Entry 7Z2C (electron microscopy, 4.10 A resolution (low resolution: residue-level contacts below are approximate; hydrogen-bond / salt-bridge calls are withheld)); this record covers chains A and H of the 3 polymer chains in the assembly.

# Chain A
Name: Detyrosinated tubulin alpha-1B chain
From: Sus scrofa
UniProt: Q2XVP4 (TBA1B_PIG); numbering as in UniProt; present here: 1-37, 47-437
Chain sequence (428 residues; row label = number of the first residue in the row; note: 9 numbers in that range are skipped by the numbering (no residue carries them; nothing is unmodelled there)):
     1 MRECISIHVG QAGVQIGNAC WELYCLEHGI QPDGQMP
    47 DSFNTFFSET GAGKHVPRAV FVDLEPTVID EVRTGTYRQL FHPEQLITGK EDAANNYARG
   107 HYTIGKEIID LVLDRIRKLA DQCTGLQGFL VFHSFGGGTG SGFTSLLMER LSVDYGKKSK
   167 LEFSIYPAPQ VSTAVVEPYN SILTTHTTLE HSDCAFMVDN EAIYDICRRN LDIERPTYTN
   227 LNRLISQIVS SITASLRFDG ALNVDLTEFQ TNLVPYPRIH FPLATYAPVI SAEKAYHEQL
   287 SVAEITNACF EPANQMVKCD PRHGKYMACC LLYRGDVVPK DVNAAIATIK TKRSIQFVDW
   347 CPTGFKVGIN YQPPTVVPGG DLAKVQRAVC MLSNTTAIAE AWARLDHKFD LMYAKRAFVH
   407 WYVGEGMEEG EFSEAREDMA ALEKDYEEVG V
Residues lining bound ligands: GTP (guanosine-5'-triphosphate): G10, Q11, A12, Q15, D69, E71, D98, A99, A100, N101, S140, G143, G144, T145, G146, I171, T179, E183, N206, Y224, L227, N228, I231
Curated features (UniProtKB/Swiss-Prot):
  - motif: M1 to C4 (MREC motif)
  - active site: E254
  - binding site (GTP): G10, Q11, A12, Q15, E71, A99, S140, G143, G144, T145, G146, T179, E183, N206, Y224, N228, L252
  - binding site (Mg(2+)): E71
  - modified residue: S48 (Phosphoserine), S232 (Phosphoserine), Y282 (3'-nitrotyrosine), R339 (Omega-N-methylarginine)
  - cross-link (Glycyl lysine isopeptide (Lys-Gly)): K326 (interchain with G-Cter in ubiquitin), K370 (interchain with G-Cter in ubiquitin)

# Chain H
Name: Tubulin beta chain
From: Sus scrofa
UniProt: P02554 (TBB_PIG); the author numbering skips numbers that UniProt does not, so the offset changes along the chain: 1-44 = UniProt 1-44; 47-360 = UniProt 45-358; 369-436 = UniProt 359-426
Chain sequence (426 residues; each row starts with the number of its first residue; note: 10 numbers in that range are skipped by the numbering (no residue carries them; nothing is unmodelled there)):
     1 MREIVHIQAG QCGNQIGAKF WEVISDEHGI DPTGSYHGDS DLQL
    47 ERINVYYNEA AGNKYVPRAI LVDLEPGTMD SVRSGPFGQI FRPDNFVFGQ SGAGNNWAKG
   107 HYTEGAELVD SVLDVVRKES ESCDCLQGFQ LTHSLGGGTG SGMGTLLISK IREEYPDRIM
   167 NTFSVVPSPK VSDTVVEPYN ATLSVHQLVE NTDETYCIDN EALYDICFRT LKLTTPTYGD
   227 LNHLVSATMS GVTTCLRFPG QLNADLRKLA VNMVPFPRLH FFMPGFAPLT SRGSQQYRAL
   287 TVPELTQQMF DAKNMMAACD PRHGRYLTVA AVFRGRMSMK EVDEQMLNVQ NKNSSYFVEW
   347 IPNNVKTAVC DIPP
   369 RGLKMSATFI GNSTAIQELF KRISEQFTAM FRRKAFLHWY TGEGMDEMEF TEAESNMNDL
   429 VSEYQQYQ
Residues lining bound ligands:
  - phosphomethylphosphonic acid guanylate ester (G2P): G10, Q11, C12, Q15, G98, A99, G100, N101, S140, G143, G144, T145, G146, V171, D179, E183, N206, L209, Y224, N228
  - GTP (guanosine-5'-triphosphate): Q247, L248, K254
Curated features (UniProtKB/Swiss-Prot):
  - motif: M1 to I4 (MREI motif)
  - binding site (GTP): Q11, E71, S140, G144, T145, G146, N206, N228
  - binding site (Mg(2+)): E71
  - modified residue: S40 (Phosphoserine), K60 (N6-acetyllysine), S174 (Phosphoserine), T287 (Phosphothreonine), T292 (Phosphothreonine), R320 (Omega-N-methylarginine)
  - cross-link (Glycyl lysine isopeptide (Lys-Gly)): K60 (interchain with G-Cter in ubiquitin), K326 (interchain with G-Cter in ubiquitin)

# Chain A / chain H interface
Contacting residue pairs (72; chain A residue first):
  Q11(A) with G246(H); Q247(H); L248(H); N249(H)
  Q15(A) with Q247(H)
  E71(A) with R2(H)
  P72(A) with R48(H)
  T73(A) with R2(H); R48(H)
  D76(A) with E47(H); R48(H)
  E77(A) with P245(H)
  K96(A) with R2(H); D130(H)
  E97(A) with R164(H)
  D98(A) with D251(H)
  A100(A) with R253(H); K254(H); V257(H)
  N101(A) with K254(H); N258(H)
  R105(A) with R253(H)
  Q176(A) with L333(H)
  V177(A) with D329(H); L333(H)
  S178(A) with N349(H)
  T179(A) with L248(H); N349(H); V351(H); K352(H); T353(H)
  A180(A) with N258(H); N349(H)
  V181(A) with N258(H); I347(H); N349(H)
  V182(A) with N258(H)
  Y210(A) with M325(H); K326(H); D329(H)
  R214(A) with K326(H)
  E220(A) with K326(H)
  R221(A) with S324(H); E327(H)
  P222(A) with S324(H); M325(H); K326(H)
  T223(A) with Q247(H); M323(H)
  Y224(A) with Q247(H); L248(H); M325(H)
  K394(A) with P348(H)
  L397(A) with W346(H)
  M398(A) with W346(H); I347(H); P348(H)
  K401(A) with F262(H); W346(H)
  A403(A) with W346(H)
  F404(A) with V257(H); N258(H); V260(H); P261(H); T314(H)
  H406(A) with V260(H); P261(H); F262(H); P263(H)
  W407(A) with A256(H); V257(H); V260(H)
Interface residues without a listed pair, chain A (37 interface residues in all): V74, R402
Interface residues without a listed pair, chain H (39 interface residues in all): C131, M259, E345, N350

# In short
37 residues of chain A and 39 residues of chain H are in contact. GTP is bound between chain A and chain H.
Chain H binds phosphomethylphosphonic acid guanylate ester.
Here chain A is Detyrosinated tubulin alpha-1B chain and chain H is Tubulin beta chain, both from Sus scrofa.
Entry 7Z2C (P. falciparum kinesin-8B motor domain in no nucleotide bound to tubulin dimer) was determined by
electron microscopy (same publication as 7Z2B and 7Z2A).
